Entry 6KJT (X-ray diffraction, 2.11 A resolution); this record covers chains A and C of the 4 polymer chains in the assembly.

Chain A (and C):
Molecule: Putative beta-lactamase
Source organism: Jeotgalibacillus marinus
Notes: chain C of this document is another copy of the same molecule, construct and numbering; everything in this record applies to it too
Reference sequence: A0A0U1X4V6 (A0A0U1X4V6_9BACL); residues 1-363 here correspond to UniProt positions 13-375 (UniProt number = residue number + 12)
Chain sequence (391 residues; each row starts with the number of its first residue; numbers below 1 keep their minus sign (Met-19 is residue -19)):
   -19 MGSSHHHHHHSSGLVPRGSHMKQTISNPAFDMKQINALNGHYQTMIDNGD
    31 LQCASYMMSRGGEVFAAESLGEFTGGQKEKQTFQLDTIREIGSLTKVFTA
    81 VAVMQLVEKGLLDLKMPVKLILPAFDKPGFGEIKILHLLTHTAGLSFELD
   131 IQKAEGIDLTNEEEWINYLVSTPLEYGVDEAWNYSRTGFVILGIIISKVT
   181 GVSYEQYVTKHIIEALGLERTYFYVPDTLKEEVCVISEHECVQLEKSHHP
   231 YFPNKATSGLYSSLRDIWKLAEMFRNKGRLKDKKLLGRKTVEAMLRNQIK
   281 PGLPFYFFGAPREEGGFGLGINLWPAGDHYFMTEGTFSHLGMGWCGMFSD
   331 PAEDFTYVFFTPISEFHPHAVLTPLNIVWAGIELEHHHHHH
Not modelled in the structure: -19 to 6, 365-371 (chain C: -19 to 6, 366-371)
Sequence notes: initiating methionine (-19); expression tag (-18 to 0, 364-371)
Covalently attached groups: succinic acid (SIN) linked to Ser73
Residues lining bound ligands: succinic acid (SIN): Gly72, Lys76, Phe127, Tyr164, Arg166, Phe287, Leu320, Gly321, Met322

Interface between chain A and chain C:
Pairs across the interface (9):
  Glu135(A) with Gly20(C); Gln23(C); Thr24(C); Asp27(C)
  Gly136(A) with Asn16(C), hydrogen bond (backbone-backbone); Ala17(C), hydrogen bond (backbone-backbone); Gly20(C)
  Ile137(A) with Asn16(C)
  Asp138(A) with Asn16(C)
Also at the interface, not in a pair above, chain C (7 interface residues in all): Lys13

Overview:
4 residues of chain A face 7 of chain C across their interface; the contacts include 2 hydrogen bonds.
Main-chain hydrogen bonds include Gly136(A)-Asn16(C) and Gly136(A)-Ala17(C). Succinic acid is covalently
linked to Ser73(A).
Chain A and chain C are both Putative beta-lactamase (Jeotgalibacillus marinus); the structure, Functional and
structural insights into the unusual oxyanion hole-like geometry in macrolactin acyltransferase selective for
dicarboxylic ..., was determined by X-ray diffraction, deposited together with 6KJJ, 6KJP, 6KJQ and 6KJR.
